Entry 7NAJ (X-ray diffraction, 1.60 A resolution); this record covers chain A.

== Chain A ==
Protein: Sterile alpha and TIR motif-containing protein 1
From: Homo sapiens
UniProt: Q6SZW1 (SARM1_HUMAN); residues 560-700 here = UniProt positions 560-700
Amino-acid sequence (144 residues; numbered 557 to 700; the number before each row is that of its first residue):
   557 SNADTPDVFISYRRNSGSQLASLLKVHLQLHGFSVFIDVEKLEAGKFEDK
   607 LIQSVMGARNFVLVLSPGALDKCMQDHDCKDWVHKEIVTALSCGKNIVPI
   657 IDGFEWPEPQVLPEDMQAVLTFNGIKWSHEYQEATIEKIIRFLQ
Not modelled in the structure: 557-560
Differences from the reference sequence: expression tag (557-559)
Ligand contacts: 1LK (1,4-anhydro-2-deoxy-2-fluoro-5-O-[(S)-hydroxy(phosphonooxy)phosphoryl]-D-arabinitol): F565, I566, S567, Y568, R569, R570, F592, D594, L607, K628, D637, W638, V639, E642
Swiss-Prot annotation at these positions:
  - active site: E642
  - binding site (NAD(+)): R569, R570, E599
  - mutagenesis: Y568 (Y568A: Loss of NAD(+) hydrolase activity), R569 to R570 (Loss of NAD(+) hydrolase activity), R569 (R569A: Loss of NAD(+) hydrolase activity), L579 (L579A: Reduced NAD(+) hydrolase activity), D594 (D594A: Reduced NAD(+) hydrolase activity), E596 (E596K: Loss of NAD(+) hydrolase activity. Abolished ability to promote axonal degeneration following injury), K597 (K597E: Dominant negative mutant that blocks axon degeneration after axotomy), G601 (G601P: Loss of NAD(+) hydrolase activity. Abolished ability to promote axonal degeneration following injury), E604 (E604K: Does not affect ability to promote axonal degeneration following injury), L626 (L626M: Does not affect ability to promote axonal degeneration following injury), D627 (D627K: Abolished ability to promote axonal degeneration following injury), K628 (K628D: Abolished ability to promote axonal degeneration following injury), 5 further mutagenesis entries in UniProt
What the authors report for this chain:
  - binding site for 1LK: E642
  - catalytic residues: E642
  - mutagenesis - N679A: increased catalytic activity (base-exchange activities)
  - mutagenesis - H685A, Y687A: decreased signaling in response to axon degeneration
  - mutagenesis - W638A, W662A, N679A, H685A, Y687A: decreased catalytic activity on NADase
  - mutagenesis - W662A: unchanged catalytic activity on NADase
  - mutagenesis - H685A, Y687A: abolished catalytic activity on NADase

== Summary ==
Ligands of chain A: compound 1LK. UniProt lists active-site residue E642, 3 NAD+-binding residues and 17
mutagenesis sites. From the paper: the catalytic residue E642; W638A, W662A and N679A, among others, reduce
catalytic activity on NADase; 5 substitutions were tested in all.
Chain A is Sterile alpha and TIR motif-containing protein 1 (Homo sapiens); the structure, Crystal structure
of the TIR domain from human SARM1 in complex with ara-2'F-ADPR, was determined by X-ray diffraction,
deposited together with 7NAI, 7NAK and 7NAL.
